5T3S - chains D and E of the 6 polymer chains in the assembly; structure by X-ray diffraction, 4.50 A resolution (low resolution: residue-level contacts below are approximate; hydrogen-bond / salt-bridge calls are withheld).

== Chain D ==
Protein: Fab 35022 heavy chain
From: Homo sapiens
Notes: antibody fragment or engineered binder
Sequence (240 residues; each row starts with the number of its first residue; a row labelled like 72A-72H holds insertion residues (72A, then the next letters in order)):
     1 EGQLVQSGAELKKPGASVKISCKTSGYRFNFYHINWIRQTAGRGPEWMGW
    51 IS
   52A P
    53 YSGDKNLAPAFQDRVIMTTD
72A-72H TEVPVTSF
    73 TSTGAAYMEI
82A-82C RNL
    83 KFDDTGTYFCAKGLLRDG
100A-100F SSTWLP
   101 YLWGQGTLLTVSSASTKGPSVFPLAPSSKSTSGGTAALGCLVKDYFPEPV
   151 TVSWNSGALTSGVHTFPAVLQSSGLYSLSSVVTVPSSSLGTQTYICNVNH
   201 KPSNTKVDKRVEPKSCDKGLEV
Disulfide bonds: Cys-22/Cys-92, Cys-140/Cys-196

== Chain E ==
Protein: Fab 35022 light chain
From: Homo sapiens
Notes: antibody fragment or engineered binder
Sequence (216 residues; each row starts with the number of its first residue; note: 1 number in that range is skipped by the numbering (no residue carries it; nothing is unmodelled there); a row labelled like 27A-27C holds insertion residues (27A, then the next letters in order)):
     1 QSVLTQSAS
    11 VSGSLGQSVTISCTGPN
27A-27C SVC
    28 CSHKSISWYQWPPGRAPTLIIYEDNERAPGISPRFSGYKSYWSAYLTISD
    78 LRPEDETTYYCCSYTHNS
   95A G
    96 CVFGTGTKVSV
  106A L
   107 GQSKANPSVTLFPPSSEELQANKATLVCLISDFYPGAVTVAWKADSSPVK
   157 AGVETTTPSKQSNNKYAASSYLSLTPEQWKSHRSYSCQVTHEGSTVEKTV
   207 APTECS
Disordered / not traced: 1, 211-212
Disulfide bonds: Cys-23/Cys-88, Cys-89/Cys-96, Cys-134/Cys-193

== Chain D / chain E interface ==
Residue-residue contacts (53):
  Ile-37(D) / Phe-98(E)
  Gln-39(D) / Trp-38(E)
  Gln-39(D) / Tyr-87(E)
  Pro-45(D) / Trp-38(E)
  Pro-45(D) / Tyr-87(E)
  Pro-45(D) / Phe-98(E)
  Trp-47(D) / Gly-95A(E)
  Trp-47(D) / Cys-96(E)
  Trp-47(D) / Phe-98(E)
  Asn-58(D) / Asn-94(E)
  Asn-58(D) / Gly-95A(E)
  Leu-96(D) / Tyr-49(E)
  Ser-100A(D) / Glu-50(E)
  Ser-100A(D) / His-93(E)
  Ser-100B(D) / Glu-50(E)
  Ser-100B(D) / Tyr-91(E)
  Trp-100D(D) / Tyr-91(E)
  Trp-100D(D) / Thr-92(E)
  Trp-100D(D) / His-93(E)
  Trp-100D(D) / Ser-95(E)
  Trp-100D(D) / Gly-95A(E)
  Trp-100D(D) / Cys-96(E)
  Leu-100E(D) / Tyr-36(E)
  Leu-100E(D) / Tyr-49(E)
  Pro-100F(D) / Tyr-36(E)
  Tyr-101(D) / Leu-46(E)
  Tyr-101(D) / Pro-56(E)
  Trp-103(D) / Pro-44(E)
  Gly-104(D) / Ala-43(E)
  Phe-122(D) / Ser-121(E)
  Leu-124(D) / Phe-118(E)
  Ala-125(D) / Phe-118(E)
  Leu-141(D) / Val-133(E)
  Leu-141(D) / Tyr-177(E)
  Lys-143(D) / Thr-131(E)
  His-164(D) / Ser-137(E)
  His-164(D) / Gln-167(E)
  Phe-166(D) / Ile-136(E)
  Phe-166(D) / Ala-173(E)
  Phe-166(D) / Ala-174(E)
  Pro-167(D) / Ser-165(E)
  Ala-168(D) / Thr-162(E)
  Val-169(D) / Glu-160(E)
  Val-169(D) / Thr-162(E)
  Val-169(D) / Tyr-177(E)
  Leu-170(D) / Glu-160(E)
  Gln-171(D) / Glu-160(E)
  Ser-172(D) / Glu-160(E)
  Leu-178(D) / Tyr-177(E)
  Ser-179(D) / Val-133(E)
  Ser-179(D) / Leu-135(E)
  Ser-179(D) / Tyr-177(E)
  Lys-218(D) / Glu-210(E)
Other interface residues (no listed pair), chain D (36 interface residues in all): Glu-46, Phe-91, Pro-123, Ser-127, Lys-129, Ser-177
Other interface residues (no listed pair), chain E (40 interface residues in all): Ser-34, Arg-42, Ala-55, Ser-114, Thr-116, Glu-123, Glu-124, Ser-175

== Summary ==
Chain D and chain E form an interface of 36 and 40 residues respectively.
Chain D is Fab 35022 heavy chain and chain E is Fab 35022 light chain, both from Homo sapiens; the structure,
HIV gp140 trimer MD39-10MUTA in complex with Fabs PGT124 and 35022, was determined by X-ray diffraction.
